Entry 3JBX (electron microscopy, 3.40 A resolution); this record covers chains A and D of the 12 polymer chains in the assembly.

== Chain A ==
Protein: V(D)J recombination-activating protein 1
From: Danio rerio
Notes: EC 3.1.-.-, 6.3.2.-
UniProt: O13033 (RAG1_DANRE); numbering as in UniProt (aligned over 271-1031)
Amino-acid sequence (764 residues; row label = number of the first residue in the row):
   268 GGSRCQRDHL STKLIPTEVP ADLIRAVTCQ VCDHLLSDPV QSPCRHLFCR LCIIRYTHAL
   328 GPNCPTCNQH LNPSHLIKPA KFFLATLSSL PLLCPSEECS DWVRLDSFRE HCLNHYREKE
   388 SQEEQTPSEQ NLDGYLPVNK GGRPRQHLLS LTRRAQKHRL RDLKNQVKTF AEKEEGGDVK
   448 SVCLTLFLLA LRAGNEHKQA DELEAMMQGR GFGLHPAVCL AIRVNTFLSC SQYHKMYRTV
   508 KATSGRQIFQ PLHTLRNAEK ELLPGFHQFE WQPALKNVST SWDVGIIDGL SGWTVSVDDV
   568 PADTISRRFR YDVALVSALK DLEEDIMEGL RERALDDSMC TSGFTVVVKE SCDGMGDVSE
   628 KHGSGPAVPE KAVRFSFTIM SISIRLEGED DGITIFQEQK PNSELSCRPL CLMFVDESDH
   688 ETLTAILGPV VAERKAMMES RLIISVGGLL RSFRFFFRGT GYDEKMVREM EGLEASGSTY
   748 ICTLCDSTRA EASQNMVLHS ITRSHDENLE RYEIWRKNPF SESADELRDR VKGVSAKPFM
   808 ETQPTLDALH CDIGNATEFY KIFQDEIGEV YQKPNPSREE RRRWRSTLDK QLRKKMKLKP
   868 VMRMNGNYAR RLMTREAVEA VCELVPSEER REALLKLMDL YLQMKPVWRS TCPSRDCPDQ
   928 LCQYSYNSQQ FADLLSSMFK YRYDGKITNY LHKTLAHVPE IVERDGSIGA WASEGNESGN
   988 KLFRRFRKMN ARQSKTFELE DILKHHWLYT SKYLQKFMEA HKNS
Not modelled in the structure: 268-479, 1030-1031
Differences from the reference sequence: expression tag (268-270)
Bound ions: Mg2+: Asp620, Glu984 (shared with 1 residue of chain G; 1 residue of chain J); Zn2+: Cys749, Cys752, His959, His964
What the authors report for this chain:
  - self-association interface (contacts with another copy of this molecule); pairs are residue here / residue on that copy: Arg860-Glu627
  - binding site for the 15-nt DNA strand: Pro913, Arg916, Ser917, Thr918, Asp923
  - conformationally variable residues (helix shift): Glu984

== Chain D ==
Protein: V(D)J recombination-activating protein 2
From: Danio rerio
UniProt: Q1RLW7 (Q1RLW7_DANRE); residue numbers follow UniProt; this construct covers 1-530
Amino-acid sequence (533 residues; row label = number of the first residue in the row; numbers below 1 keep their minus sign (Gly-2 is residue -2)):
    -2 GGSMSLQPLT AVNCGSLVQP GFSLLDLEGD VYLFGQKGWP KRSCPTGIFG VRIKKGELKL
    58 RAISFSNNSS YLPPLRCPAI AHFEAQDGKP ECYLIHGGRT PNNELSSSLY MLSVDSRGCN
   118 RKVTLRCEEK ELVGDVPSAR YGHTLSVINS RGKTACVLFG GRSYMPPTER TTQNWNSVVD
   178 CPPQVYLIDL EFGCCTAHTL PELTDGQSFH VALARQDCVY FLGGHILSSD CRPSRLIRLH
   238 VELLLGSPVL TCTILHEGLT ITSAIASPIG YHEYIIFGGY QSETQKRMEC TYVGLDDVGV
   298 HMESREPPQW TSEISHSRTW FGGSLGKGTA LVAIPSEGNP TPPEAYHFYQ VSFQKEQDGE
   358 ATAQGGSQES TDFEDSAPLE DSEELYFGRE PHELEYSSDV EGDTYNEEDE EDESQTGYWI
   418 KCCLSCQVDP NIWEPYYSTE LTRPAMIFCS RGEGGHWVHA QCMELPESLL LQLSQDNSKY
   478 FCLDHGGLPK QEMTPPKQML PVKRVPMKMT HRKAPVSLKM TPAKKTFLRR LFD
Not modelled in the structure: -2 to 0, 352-530
Differences from the reference sequence: expression tag (-2 to 0)

== Chain A / chain D interface ==
Pairs across the interface (30):
  Ile834(A) with Ser309(D)
  Glu846(A) with Leu6(D); Thr7(D)
  Arg849(A) with Pro339(D), hydrogen bond (side chain-backbone); Glu341(D), salt bridge
  Arg850(A) with Pro5(D); Leu6(D), hydrogen bond (side chain-backbone); Glu310(D), salt bridge; His344(D); Phe345(D), hydrogen bond (side chain-backbone); Tyr346(D), hydrogen bond
  Ser853(A) with Glu310(D), hydrogen bond; Ser333(D); Glu334(D); His344(D)
  Thr854(A) with Glu310(D)
  Asp856(A) with Glu334(D)
  Lys857(A) with Glu310(D); Ser314(D); Ile331(D); Pro332(D), hydrogen bond (side chain-backbone); Glu334(D)
  Gln858(A) with His313(D)
  Arg860(A) with Glu334(D), salt bridge
  Pro867(A) with Gly335(D); Asn336(D), hydrogen bond (backbone-side chain)
  Val868(A) with Asn336(D), hydrogen bond (backbone-side chain)
  Met869(A) with Asn336(D), hydrogen bond (backbone-side chain)
  Glu890(A) with His313(D), salt bridge
  Leu891(A) with His313(D)
Other interface residues (no listed pair), chain A (16 interface residues in all): Lys866
Other interface residues (no listed pair), chain D (20 interface residues in all): Pro337, Pro340
From the paper, about this interface:
  - specific contacts: Arg860(A)-Glu334(D)

== Overview ==
Chain A and chain D form an interface of 16 and 20 residues respectively, with 9 hydrogen bonds and 4 salt
bridges. Among the polar pairs are Arg849(A)-Glu341(D), Arg850(A)-Glu310(D) and Arg860(A)-Glu334(D). The
authors report a contact between Arg860(A) and Glu334(D). The paper reports a binding site for the 15-nt DNA
strand at Pro913(A), Arg916(A) and Ser917(A) among others; conformational variability at Glu984(A).
Here chain A is V(D)J recombination-activating protein 1 and chain D is V(D)J recombination-activating protein
2, both from Danio rerio. Entry 3JBX (Cryo-electron microscopy structure of RAG Signal End Complex (C2
symmetry)) was determined by electron microscopy (same publication as 3JBW and 3JBY).
